PDB entry 7PY1 | electron microscopy, 3.80 A resolution | chains R and C of the 9 polymer chains in the assembly

[Chain R]
Molecule: 14-nt RNA strand
Sequence (14 nucleotides; row label = number of the first residue in the row):
     1 GAGUCCGCGG CGCG
Unresolved in the structure: 1-3
Ion coordination: Mg2+: G14 (shared with 3 residues of chain D)

[Chain C]
Protein: DNA-directed RNA polymerase subunit beta
From: Escherichia coli
Notes: EC 2.7.7.6
UniProt: P0A8V4 (RPOB_ECO57); numbering as in UniProt (aligned over 1-1342)
Amino-acid sequence (1342 residues; each row starts with the number of its first residue):
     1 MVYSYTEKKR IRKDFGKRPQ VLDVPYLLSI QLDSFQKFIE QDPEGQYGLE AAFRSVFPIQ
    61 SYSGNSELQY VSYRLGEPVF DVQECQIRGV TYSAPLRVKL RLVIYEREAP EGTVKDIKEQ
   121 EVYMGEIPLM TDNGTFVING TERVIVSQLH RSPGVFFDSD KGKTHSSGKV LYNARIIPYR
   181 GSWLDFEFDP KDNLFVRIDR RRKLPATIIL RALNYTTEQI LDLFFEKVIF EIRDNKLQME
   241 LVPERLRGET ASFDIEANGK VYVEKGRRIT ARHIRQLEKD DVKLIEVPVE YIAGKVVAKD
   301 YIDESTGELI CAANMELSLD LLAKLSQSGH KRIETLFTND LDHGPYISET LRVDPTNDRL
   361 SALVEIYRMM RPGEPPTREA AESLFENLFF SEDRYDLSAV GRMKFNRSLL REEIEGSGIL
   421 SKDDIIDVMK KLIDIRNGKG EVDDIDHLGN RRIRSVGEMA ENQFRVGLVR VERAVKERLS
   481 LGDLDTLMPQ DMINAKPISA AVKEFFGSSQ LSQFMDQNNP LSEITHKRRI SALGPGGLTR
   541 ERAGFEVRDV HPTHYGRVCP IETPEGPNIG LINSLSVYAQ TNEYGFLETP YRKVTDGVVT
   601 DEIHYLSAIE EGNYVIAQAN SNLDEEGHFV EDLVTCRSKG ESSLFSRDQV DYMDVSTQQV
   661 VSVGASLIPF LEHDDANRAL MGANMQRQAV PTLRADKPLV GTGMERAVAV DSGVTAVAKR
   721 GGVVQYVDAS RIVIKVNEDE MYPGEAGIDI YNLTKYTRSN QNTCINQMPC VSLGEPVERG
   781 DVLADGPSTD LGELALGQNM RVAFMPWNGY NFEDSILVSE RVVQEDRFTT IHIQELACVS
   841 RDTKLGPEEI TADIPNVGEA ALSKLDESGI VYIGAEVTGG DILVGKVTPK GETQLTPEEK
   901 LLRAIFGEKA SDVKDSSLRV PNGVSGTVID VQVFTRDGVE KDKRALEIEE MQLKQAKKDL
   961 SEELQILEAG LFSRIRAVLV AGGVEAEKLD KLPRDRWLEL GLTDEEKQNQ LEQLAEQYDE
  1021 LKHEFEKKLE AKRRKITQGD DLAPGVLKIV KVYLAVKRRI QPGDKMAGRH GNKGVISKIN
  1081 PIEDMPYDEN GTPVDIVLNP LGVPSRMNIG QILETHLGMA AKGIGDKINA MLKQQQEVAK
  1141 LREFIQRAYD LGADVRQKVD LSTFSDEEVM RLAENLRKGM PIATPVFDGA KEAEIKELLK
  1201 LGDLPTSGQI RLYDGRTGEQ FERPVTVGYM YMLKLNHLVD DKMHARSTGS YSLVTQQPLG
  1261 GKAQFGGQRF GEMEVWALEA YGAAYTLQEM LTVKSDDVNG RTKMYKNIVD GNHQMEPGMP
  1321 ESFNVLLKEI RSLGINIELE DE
Unresolved in the structure: 1, 908-911
UniProt features mapped onto this chain:
  - modified residue (N6-acetyllysine): Lys1022, Lys1200

[How chain R and chain C interact]
Contacting residue pairs (15):
  C5(R) - Ser1250(C)  base contact
  C5(R) - Tyr1251(C)  base contact
  C5(R) - Ser1252(C)  hydrogen bond to the sugar
  C5(R) - Leu1253(C)  base contact
  C5(R) - Leu1259(C)  base contact
  C6(R) - Ser1252(C)  hydrogen bond to the phosphate
  G10(R) - Gln513(C)  sugar contact
  G10(R) - Arg540(C)  salt bridge to the phosphate
  C11(R) - Arg540(C)  salt bridge to the phosphate
  G12(R) - Pro564(C)  phosphate contact
  G12(R) - Gln688(C)  hydrogen bond to the phosphate
  C13(R) - Glu565(C)  phosphate contact
  C13(R) - Gln688(C)  hydrogen bond to the phosphate
  C13(R) - His1237(C)  sugar contact
  G14(R) - Lys1073(C)  salt bridge to the phosphate
Other interface residues (no listed pair), chain R (8 interface residues in all): G9
Other interface residues (no listed pair), chain C (16 interface residues in all): Gln510, Arg529, Leu533, Asn568

[Overview]
8 residues of chain R face 16 of chain C across their interface; the contacts include 4 hydrogen bonds and 3
salt bridges. Polar pairs include C5(R)-Ser1252(C), C6(R)-Ser1252(C) and G12(R)-Gln688(C).
Here chain R is a 14-nt RNA strand and chain C is DNA-directed RNA polymerase subunit beta (Escherichia coli).
Entry 7PY1 (CryoEM structure of E.coli RNA polymerase elongation complex bound to NusG (the consensus
NusG-EC)) was determined by electron microscopy, deposited together with 7PY0, 7PY3, 7PY5, 7PY6, 7PY7, 7PY8
and 4 further entries.
